PDB entry 7AIB | electron microscopy, 4.70 A resolution (low resolution: residue-level contacts below are approximate; hydrogen-bond / salt-bridge calls are withheld) | chains A and E of the 5 polymer chains in the assembly

[Chain A]
Protein: DNA mismatch repair protein MutS
Organism: Escherichia coli (strain K12)
Reference sequence: P23909 (MUTS_ECOLI); residue numbers follow UniProt; this construct covers 1-853
Chain sequence (853 residues; numbered 1 to 853; the number before each row is that of its first residue):
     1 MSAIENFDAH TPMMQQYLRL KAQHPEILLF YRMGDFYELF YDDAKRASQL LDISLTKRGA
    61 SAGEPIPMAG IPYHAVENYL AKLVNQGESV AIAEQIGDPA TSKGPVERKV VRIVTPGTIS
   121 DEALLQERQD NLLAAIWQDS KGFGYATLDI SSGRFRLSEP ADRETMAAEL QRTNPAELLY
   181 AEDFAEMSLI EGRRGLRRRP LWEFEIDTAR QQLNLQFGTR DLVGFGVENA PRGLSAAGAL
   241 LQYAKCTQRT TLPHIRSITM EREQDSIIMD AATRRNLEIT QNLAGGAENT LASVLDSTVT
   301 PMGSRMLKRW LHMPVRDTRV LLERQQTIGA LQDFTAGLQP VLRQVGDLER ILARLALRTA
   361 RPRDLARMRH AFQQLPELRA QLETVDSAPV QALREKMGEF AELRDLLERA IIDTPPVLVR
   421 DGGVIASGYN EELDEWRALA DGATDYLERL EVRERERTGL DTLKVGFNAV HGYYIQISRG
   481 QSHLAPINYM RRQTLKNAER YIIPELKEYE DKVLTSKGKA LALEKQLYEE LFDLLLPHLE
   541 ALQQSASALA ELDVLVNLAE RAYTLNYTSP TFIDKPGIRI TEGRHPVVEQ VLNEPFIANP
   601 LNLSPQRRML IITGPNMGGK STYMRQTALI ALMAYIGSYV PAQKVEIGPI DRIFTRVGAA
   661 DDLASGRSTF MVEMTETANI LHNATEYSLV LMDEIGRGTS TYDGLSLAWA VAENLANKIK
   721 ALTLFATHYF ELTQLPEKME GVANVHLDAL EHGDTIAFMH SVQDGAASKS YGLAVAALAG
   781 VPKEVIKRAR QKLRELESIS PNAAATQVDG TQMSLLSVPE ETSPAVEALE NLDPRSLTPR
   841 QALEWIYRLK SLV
Not modelled in the structure: 1-127, 660-671, 801-853
Differences from the reference sequence: engineered mutation Ala-93 (Cys in P23909), Ser-235 (Cys in P23909), Ala-239 (Cys in P23909), Cys-246 (Asp in P23909), Ser-297 (Cys in P23909), Ser-569 (Cys in P23909), Val-711 (Cys in P23909), Arg-835 (Asp in P23909)
Curated features (UniProtKB/Swiss-Prot):
  - binding site (ATP): Gly-614 to Ser-621
Small-molecule neighbours: AMP-PNP (ANP; phosphoaminophosphonic acid-adenylate ester): Val-588, Leu-592, Glu-594, Pro-595, Phe-596, Ile-597, Asn-599, Pro-615, Asn-616, Met-617, Gly-618, Gly-619, Lys-620, Ser-621, Thr-622, Arg-625, His-760

[Chain E]
Molecule: 30-nt DNA strand
Sequence (30 nucleotides; each row starts with the number of its first residue):
    11 TCAGCGGTAC CCAATTCGCC CTATAGGCAT

[How chain A and chain E interact]
Contacting residue pairs (9; chain A residue first):
  Arg-350(A) with DC21(E)
  Ile-351(A) with DC22(E)
  Arg-354(A) with DC21(E); DC22(E)
  Arg-363(A) with DA23(E); DA24(E)
  Asp-364(A) with DC22(E)
  Arg-367(A) with DC22(E)
  Val-417(A) with DA23(E)
Also at the interface, not in a pair above, chain A (8 interface residues in all): Arg-361

[Overview]
8 residues of chain A face 4 of chain E across their interface. Ligands of chain A: AMP-PNP. From UniProt: 8
ATP-binding residues on chain A.
Chain A is DNA mismatch repair protein MutS (Escherichia coli (strain K12)) and chain E is a 30-nt DNA strand;
the structure, MutS-MutL in clamp state, was determined by electron microscopy, deposited together with 7AI5,
7AI6, 7AI7 and 7AIC.
